PDB entry 7S1O | X-ray diffraction, 2.55 A resolution | chain A

Chain A:
Name: Protection of telomeres protein 1
Source organism: Homo sapiens
UniProtKB: Q9NUX5 (POTE1_HUMAN); residues 325-634 here = UniProt positions 325-634
Chain sequence (313 residues; each row starts with the number of its first residue):
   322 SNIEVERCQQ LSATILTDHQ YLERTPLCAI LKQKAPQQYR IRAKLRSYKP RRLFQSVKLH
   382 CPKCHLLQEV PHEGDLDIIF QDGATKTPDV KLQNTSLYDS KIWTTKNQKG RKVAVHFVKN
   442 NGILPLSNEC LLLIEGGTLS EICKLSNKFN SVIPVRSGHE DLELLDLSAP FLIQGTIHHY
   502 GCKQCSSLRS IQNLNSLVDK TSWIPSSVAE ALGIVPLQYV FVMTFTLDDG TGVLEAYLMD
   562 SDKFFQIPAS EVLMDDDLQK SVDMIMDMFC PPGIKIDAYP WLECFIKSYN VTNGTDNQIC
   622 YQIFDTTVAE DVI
Disordered / not traced: 322-331, 634
Differences from the reference sequence: expression tag (322-324)
Bound ions: Zn2+: C382, C385, C503, C506
Curated features (UniProtKB/Swiss-Prot):
  - natural variant: A532 (A532P: In TPDS3), Q623 (Q623H: In TPDS3)
From the paper describing this entry:
  - Zn2+ coordination: C382, C385, C503, C506
  - mutagenesis - Q623H: decreased stability in response to human 26S proteasome
  - disease-associated variants - P371T: decreased expression (citing earlier work)

Summary:
The Zn2+ site is built by C382, C385, C503 and C506. The paper reports that Q623H reduces stability in
response to human 26S proteasome; Zn2+ coordination by C382, C385 and C503 among others.
Chain A is Protection of telomeres protein 1 (Homo sapiens); the structure, Structure of human POT1C, was
determined by X-ray diffraction, deposited together with 7S1T and 7S1U.
